Entry 9BP0 (electron microscopy, 3.67 A resolution); this record covers chains A and E of the 5 polymer chains in the assembly.

# Chain A
Molecule: Glycine receptor subunit alpha-3
From: Homo sapiens
Reference sequence: O75311 (GLRA3_HUMAN); residues 1-431 here correspond to UniProt positions 34-464 (UniProt number = residue number + 33)
Amino-acid sequence (422 residues; numbered 1 to 431; 9 numbers in that range are skipped by the numbering (no residue carries them; nothing is unmodelled there); the number before each row is that of its first residue):
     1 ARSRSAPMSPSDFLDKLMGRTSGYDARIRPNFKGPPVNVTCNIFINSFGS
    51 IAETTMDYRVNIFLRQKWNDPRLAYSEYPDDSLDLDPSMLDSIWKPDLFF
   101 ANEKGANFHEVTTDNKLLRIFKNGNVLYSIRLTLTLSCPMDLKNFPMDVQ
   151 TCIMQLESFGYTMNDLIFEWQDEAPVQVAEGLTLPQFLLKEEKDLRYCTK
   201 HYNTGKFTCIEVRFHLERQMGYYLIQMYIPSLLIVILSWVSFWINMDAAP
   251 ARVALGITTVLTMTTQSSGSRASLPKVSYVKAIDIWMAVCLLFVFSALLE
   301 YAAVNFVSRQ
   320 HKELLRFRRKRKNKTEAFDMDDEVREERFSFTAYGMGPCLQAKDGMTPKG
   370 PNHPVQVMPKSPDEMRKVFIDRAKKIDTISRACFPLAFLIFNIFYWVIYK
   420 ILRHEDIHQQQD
Disordered / not traced: 1-7, 320-385, 425-431
Disulfide bonds: Cys138-Cys152, Cys198-Cys209
Covalently attached groups: N-acetylglucosamine (NAG) linked to Asn38
Differences from the reference sequence: conflict Glu346 (Ser379 in O75311)
Curated features (UniProtKB/Swiss-Prot):
  - binding site (Zn(2+)): Glu192, Asp194, His215
  - binding site (strychnine): Tyr202 to Phe207
  - site: Leu261 (Important for obstruction of the ion pore in the closed conformation)
  - glycosylation: Asn38 (N-linked (GlcNAc...) asparagine)

# Chain E
Molecule: Glycine receptor subunit beta, Green fluorescent protein
From: Homo sapiens
Reference sequence: chimeric construct of P48167, A0A9X4KGN5: residues 3-333 from P48167 (GLRB_HUMAN) positions 25-355 (UniProt number = residue number + 22); residues 333-342 from A0A9X4KGN5 positions 9-248 (offset varies); residues 342-475 from P48167 (GLRB_HUMAN) positions 400-497 (UniProt number = residue number + 22)
Amino-acid sequence (680 residues; numbered 3 to 475 plus 317 insertion-coded residues; 110 numbers in that range are skipped by the numbering (no residue carries them; nothing is unmodelled there); the number before each row is that of its first residue; a row labelled like 333A-333Z holds insertion residues (333A, then the next letters in order)):
     3 KSSKKGKGKKKQYLCPSQQSAEDLARVPANSTSNILNRLLVSYDPRIRPN
    53 FKGIPVDVVVNIFINSFGSIQETTMDYRVNIFLRQKWNDPRLKLPSDFRG
   103 SDALTVDPTMYKCLWKPDLFFANEKSANFHDVTQENILLFIFRDGDVLVS
   153 MRLSITLSCPLDLTLFPMDTQRCKMQLESFGYTTDDLRFIWQSGDPVQLE
   203 KIALPQFDIKKEDIEYGNCTKYYKGTGYYTCVEVIFTLRRQVGFYMMGVY
   253 APTLLIVVLSWLSFWINPDASAARVPLGIFSVLSLASECTTLAAELPKVS
   303 YVKALDVWLIACLLFGFASLVEYAVVQVMLN
333A-333Z GGSSAAAVSKGEELFTGVVPILVELD
334A-334Z GDVNGHKFSVSGEGEGDATYGKLTLK
335A-335Z FICTTGKLPVPWPTLVTTFSYGVQCF
336A-336Z SRYPDHMKQHDFFKSAMPEGYVQERT
337A-337Z IFFKDDGNYKTRAEVKFEGDTLVNRI
338A-338Z ELKGIDFKEDGNILGHKLEYNYNSHN
339A-339Z VYIMADKQKNGIKVNFKIRHNIEDGS
340A-340Z VQLADHYQQNTPIGDGPVLLPDNHYL
341A-341Z STQSALSKDPNEKRDHMVLLEFVTAA
342A-342Z GITHGMDELYKSGSGSGVGETRCKKV
343A-343Z CTSKSDLRSNDFSIVGSLPRDFELSN
344A-344Z YDCYGKPIEVNNGLGKSQAKNNKKPP
345A-345E PAKPV
   444 IPTAAKRIDLYARALFPFCFLFFNVIYWSIYL
Disordered / not traced: 3-28, 333A-333Z, 334A-334Z, 335A-335Z, 336A-336Z, 337A-337Z, 338A-338Z, 339A-339Z, 340A-340Z, 341A-341Z, 342A-342Z, 343A-343Z, 344A-344Z, 345A-345E
Disulfide bonds: Cys161-Cys175, Cys221-Cys233
Covalently attached groups: N-acetylglucosamine (NAG) linked to Asn220
Differences from the reference sequence: linker (333A-333G, 342N-342Q); conflict Phe335S (Leu72 in A0A9X4KGN5), Ser335T (Thr73 in A0A9X4KGN5), His342D (Leu239 in A0A9X4KGN5)
Curated features (UniProtKB/Swiss-Prot):
  - binding site (glycine): Arg86, Ser152, Thr228
  - site: Leu285 (Important for obstruction of the ion pore in the closed conformation)
  - glycosylation (N-linked (GlcNAc...) asparagine): Asn32, Asn220

# Chain A / chain E interface
Pairs across the interface (65):
  Pro10(A) - Ile49(E)  hydrophobic
  Pro10(A) - Phe53(E)  hydrophobic
  Ser11(A) - Asp46(E)  hydrogen bond
  Ser11(A) - Arg48(E)
  Leu14(A) - Arg48(E)
  Asp15(A) - Arg48(E)  salt bridge
  Phe44(A) - Tyr225(E)  hydrophobic
  Asn46(A) - Ala124(E)
  Asn61(A) - Glu126(E)
  Phe63(A) - Tyr225(E)
  Arg65(A) - Tyr225(E)
  Tyr78(A) - Lys54(E)
  Leu83(A) - Lys54(E)
  Asp84(A) - Gly183(E)
  Asp86(A) - Arg48(E)
  Asp86(A) - Ile49(E)
  Asp86(A) - Tyr184(E)  hydrogen bond
  His109(A) - Glu126(E)  salt bridge
  His109(A) - Lys127(E)
  Glu110(A) - Phe131(E)
  Val111(A) - Leu121(E)
  Val111(A) - Phe123(E)  hydrophobic
  Val111(A) - Glu126(E)
  Val111(A) - Ala129(E)  hydrophobic
  Val111(A) - Leu155(E)  hydrophobic
  Thr112(A) - Leu121(E)  hydrogen bond (side chain-backbone)
  Thr112(A) - Phe131(E)
  Thr112(A) - Met153(E)
  Thr112(A) - Leu155(E)
  Thr113(A) - Asp120(E)  hydrogen bond
  Thr113(A) - Leu121(E)  hydrogen bond (side chain-backbone)
  Asn115(A) - Phe122(E)
  Lys116(A) - Phe182(E)
  Leu117(A) - Phe182(E)
  Leu117(A) - Gly183(E)
  Leu117(A) - Tyr231(E)
  Arg119(A) - Thr185(E)  hydrogen bond
  Ser129(A) - Phe182(E)
  Arg131(A) - Ala124(E)  hydrogen bond (side chain-backbone)
  Arg131(A) - Glu126(E)  salt bridge
  Pro185(A) - Lys300(E)
  Gln186(A) - Lys300(E)
  Gln219(A) - Ser302(E)
  Tyr222(A) - Lys300(E)
  Tyr222(A) - Val301(E)
  Tyr222(A) - Ser302(E)
  Ile225(A) - Val304(E)  hydrophobic
  Ile225(A) - Asp308(E)
  Gln226(A) - Ala295(E)
  Ile229(A) - Ile312(E)  hydrophobic
  Leu233(A) - Leu315(E)  hydrophobic
  Leu233(A) - Phe319(E)
  Ile236(A) - Phe319(E)  hydrophobic
  Leu237(A) - Ile281(E)  hydrophobic
  Leu237(A) - Val284(E)  hydrophobic
  Leu237(A) - Phe319(E)
  Val240(A) - Leu322(E)  hydrophobic
  Ile244(A) - Ser273(E)
  Ile244(A) - Gln329(E)
  Asn245(A) - Gln329(E)  hydrogen bond
  Ala248(A) - Ser273(E)
  Leu255(A) - Ile281(E)  hydrophobic
  Thr258(A) - Ile281(E)
  Thr258(A) - Leu285(E)
  Thr262(A) - Leu285(E)
Other interface residues (no listed pair), chain A (51 interface residues in all): Arg59, Asp114, Leu127, Gln177, Thr183, Gly221, Ile234, Asp247, Ala251, Gln266
Other interface residues (no listed pair), chain E (53 interface residues in all): Pro47, Met77, Tyr113, Pro119, Ser128, Pro162, Lys226, Thr228, Val277, Cys291, Thr292, Leu316, Val323, Tyr325, Ala326, Asn333

# Summary
The interface between chain A and chain E involves 51 residues on one side and 53 on the other; the contacts
include 8 hydrogen bonds and 3 salt bridges. Polar pairs include Asp15(A)-Arg48(E), His109(A)-Glu126(E) and
Arg131(A)-Glu126(E).
Here chain A is Glycine receptor subunit alpha-3 and chain E is Glycine receptor subunit beta, Green
fluorescent protein, both from Homo sapiens. Entry 9BP0 (Cryo-EM structure of human heteromeric Glycine
Receptor alpha3S346E-beta with glycine) was determined by electron microscopy.
